4WZ8 - chains B and C; structure by X-ray diffraction, 2.23 A resolution.

Chain B (and C):
Name: Acetyl-CoA carboxylase
Organism: Saccharomyces cerevisiae
Notes: EC 6.4.1.2, 6.3.4.14; fragment: Carboxyl transferase domain; chain C of this document is another copy of the same molecule, construct and numbering; everything in this record applies to it too
UniProt: Q00955 (ACAC_YEAST); residue numbers follow UniProt; this construct covers 1476-2233
Chain sequence (769 residues; each row starts with the number of its first residue):
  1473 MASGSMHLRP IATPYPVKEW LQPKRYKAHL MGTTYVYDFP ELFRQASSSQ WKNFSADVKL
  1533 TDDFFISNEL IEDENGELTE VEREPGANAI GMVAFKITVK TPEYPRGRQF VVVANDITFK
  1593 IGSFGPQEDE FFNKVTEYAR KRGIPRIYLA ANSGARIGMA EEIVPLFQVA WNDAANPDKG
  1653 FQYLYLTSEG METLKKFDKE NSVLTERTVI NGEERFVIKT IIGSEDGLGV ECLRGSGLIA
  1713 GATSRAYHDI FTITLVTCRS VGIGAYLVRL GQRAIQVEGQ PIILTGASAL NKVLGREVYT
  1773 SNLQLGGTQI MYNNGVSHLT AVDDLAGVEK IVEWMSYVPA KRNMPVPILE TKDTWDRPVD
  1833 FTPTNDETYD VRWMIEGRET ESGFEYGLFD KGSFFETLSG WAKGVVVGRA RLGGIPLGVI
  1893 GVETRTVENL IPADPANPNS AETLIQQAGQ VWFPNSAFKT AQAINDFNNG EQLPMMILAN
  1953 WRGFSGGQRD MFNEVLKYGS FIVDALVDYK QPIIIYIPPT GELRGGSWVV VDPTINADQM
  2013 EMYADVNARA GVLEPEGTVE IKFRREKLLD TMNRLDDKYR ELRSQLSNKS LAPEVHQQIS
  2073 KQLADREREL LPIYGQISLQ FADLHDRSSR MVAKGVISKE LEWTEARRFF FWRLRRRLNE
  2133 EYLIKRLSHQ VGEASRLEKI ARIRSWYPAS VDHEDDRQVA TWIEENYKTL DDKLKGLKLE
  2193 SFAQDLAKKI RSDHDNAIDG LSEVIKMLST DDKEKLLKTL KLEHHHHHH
Unresolved in the structure: 1473-1479, 2061-2072, 2190-2241 (chain C: 1473-1493, 2192-2241)
Construct notes: initiating methionine (1473); expression tag (1474-1475, 2234-2241); engineered mutation Ser1760 (Pro in Q00955), Leu1762 (Ile in Q00955), Val1765 (Met in Q00955), Gln1919 (Glu in Q00955), Ala1920 (Pro in Q00955), Phe1925 (His in Q00955), Glu2028 (Gln in Q00955), Thr2030 (Met in Q00955), Glu2032 (Gly in Q00955)
Residues lining bound ligands:
  - 3W7 (1'-(2H-indazol-5-ylcarbonyl)-1-(propan-2-yl)-1,4-dihydrospiro[indazole-5,4'-piperidin]-7(6H)-one), molecule 1: Thr1757, Ala1761, Leu1762, Lys1764, Val1765, Leu1766
  - 3W7, molecule 2: Val1923, Phe1925, Arg1954, Gly1955, Phe1956, Ser1957, Gly1958, Val2024, Leu2025, Glu2026, Glu2028, Gly2029, Glu2032
UniProt features mapped onto this chain:
  - binding site (acetyl-CoA): Ala1627 to Ile1629, Gly1998
  - binding site (CoA): Arg1731, Lys2034, Arg2036
  - mutagenesis: Leu1705 (L1705I: Raises KM for malonyl-CoA by a factor of 20), Arg1731 (R1731S: Raises KM for malonyl-CoA by a factor of 15), Tyr1738 (Y1738F: Does not affect catalytic activity), Arg1954 (R1954S: Raises KM for malonyl-CoA by a factor of 70), Glu1994 (E1994Q: Does not affect catalytic activity), Glu2026 (E2026Q: Does not affect catalytic activity), Arg2036 (R2036E: Affects only slightly binding of Co-A)

Interface between chain B and chain C:
Residue-residue contacts (270):
  Ala1627(B) with Val2024(C), hydrophobic
  Arg1628(B) with Val2024(C)
  Ile1629(B) with Val2024(C), hydrophobic; Leu2025(C), hydrophobic; Lys2034(C)
  Met1631(B) with Lys2034(C); Phe2035(C), hydrophobic; Phe2093(C), hydrophobic; His2097(C)
  Ala1632(B) with Phe2093(C); His2097(C), hydrogen bond (backbone-side chain)
  Glu1633(B) with Lys2039(C), salt bridge
  Ile1635(B) with Phe2093(C), hydrophobic
  Val1636(B) with Arg2046(C), hydrogen bond (backbone-side chain); Phe2093(C), hydrophobic
  Pro1637(B) with Arg2046(C), hydrogen bond (backbone-side chain)
  Leu1638(B) with Arg2046(C)
  Phe1639(B) with Thr2043(C); Arg2046(C), hydrogen bond (backbone-side chain); Leu2047(C); Ile2089(C), hydrophobic; Phe2093(C), hydrophobic
  Gln1640(B) with Arg2046(C), hydrogen bond; Leu2047(C)
  Val1641(B) with Leu2047(C), hydrophobic; Ile2089(C), hydrophobic
  Trp1643(B) with Tyr2086(C); Ile2089(C), hydrophobic
  Pro1649(B) with Arg2078(C); Leu2082(C), hydrophobic; Ile2085(C)
  Gly1652(B) with Ile2085(C)
  Phe1653(B) with Gln2088(C); Ile2089(C), hydrophobic; Gln2092(C)
  Leu1656(B) with Phe2093(C), hydrophobic; Leu2096(C), hydrophobic
  Leu1676(B) with Ser2101(C)
  Ile1690(B) with Leu2096(C)
  Lys1691(B) with Leu2096(C); Arg2099(C)
  Thr1692(B) with Leu2096(C); Arg2099(C); Ser2101(C); Arg2102(C)
  Ile1693(B) with Phe2093(C); Leu2096(C), hydrogen bond (backbone-backbone); His2097(C); Arg2102(C)
  Ile1694(B) with Arg2102(C), hydrogen bond (backbone-side chain); Ala2105(C), hydrophobic
  Asp1698(B) with Lys2106(C), salt bridge
  Leu1700(B) with Arg2102(C)
  Gly1701(B) with Val2024(C); Arg2102(C)
  Val1702(B) with Trp2000(C), hydrophobic; Ala2022(C); Arg2102(C); Met2103(C), hydrophobic; Val2108(C), hydrophobic
  Glu1703(B) with Arg2102(C), salt bridge; Lys2106(C), salt bridge; Val2108(C)
  Leu1705(B) with Gly1997(C); Trp2000(C); Gly2023(C); Val2024(C), hydrophobic
  Arg1706(B) with Trp2000(C); Asp2004(C); Thr2006(C), hydrogen bond (backbone-side chain); Gly2107(C); Val2108(C)
  Gly1709(B) with Val2001(C); Asp2004(C); Thr2006(C); Ile2007(C)
  Leu1710(B) with Thr2006(C), hydrogen bond (backbone-side chain)
  Ala1712(B) with Val1975(C); Val2001(C), hydrophobic
  Ser1716(B) with Val1975(C); Asp1976(C), hydrogen bond; Val1979(C)
  Arg1717(B) with Val1979(C); Ile2007(C), hydrogen bond (side chain-backbone); Asn2008(C)
  Ile1735(B) with Val2001(C), hydrophobic
  Tyr1738(B) with Phe1956(C); Val1967(C); Leu1968(C); Gly1971(C); Ser1972(C)
  Arg1741(B) with Leu1968(C); Lys1969(C); Ser1972(C)
  Leu1742(B) with Ser1972(C); Val1975(C), hydrophobic
  Ile1754(B) with Met1963(C); Leu1968(C), hydrophobic
  Ile1755(B) with Met1963(C), hydrophobic
  Leu1756(B) with Phe1956(C), hydrophobic; Met1963(C); Leu1968(C), hydrophobic
  Leu1762(B) with Gly1958(C); Gly1959(C)
  Lys1764(B) with Glu2032(C)
  Tyr1771(B) with Gly1959(C); Gln1960(C)
  Gln1776(B) with Gln1960(C)
  Leu1777(B) with Gly1958(C); Gln1960(C); Met1963(C)
  Ile1782(B) with Gln1960(C); Met1963(C); Phe1964(C)
  Met1783(B) with Met1963(C), hydrophobic; Leu1968(C), hydrophobic
  Asn1786(B) with Met1963(C), hydrogen bond (side chain-backbone); Phe1964(C), hydrogen bond (side chain-backbone); Glu1966(C); Lys1969(C), hydrogen bond (backbone-side chain)
  Val1788(B) with Lys1969(C)
  Trp1873(B) with Glu1966(C); Lys1969(C)
  Ile1903(B) with Phe1964(C), hydrophobic
  Pro1904(B) with Gln1960(C); Phe1964(C)
  Ala1905(B) with Gln1960(C), hydrogen bond (backbone-side chain)
  Asp1906(B) with Arg1961(C)
  Pro1907(B) with Gln1960(C)
  Phe1930(B) with Glu1966(C); Lys1969(C); Tyr1970(C); Phe1973(C), hydrophobic
  Phe1956(B) with Tyr1738(C); Leu1756(C), hydrophobic
  Gly1958(B) with Leu1762(C); Leu1777(C)
  Gly1959(B) with Leu1762(C); Tyr1771(C)
  Gln1960(B) with Tyr1771(C); Gln1776(C), hydrogen bond (side chain-backbone); Leu1777(C); Ile1782(C); Pro1904(C); Ala1905(C); Pro1907(C)
  Arg1961(B) with Asp1906(C)
  Met1963(B) with Ile1754(C); Ile1755(C), hydrophobic; Leu1756(C); Leu1777(C); Ile1782(C); Met1783(C), hydrophobic; Asn1786(C), hydrogen bond (backbone-side chain)
  Phe1964(B) with Ile1782(C); Asn1786(C), hydrogen bond (backbone-side chain); Leu1902(C); Ile1903(C), hydrophobic; Pro1904(C)
  Glu1966(B) with Asn1786(C); Trp1873(C); Phe1930(C)
  Val1967(B) with Tyr1738(C)
  Leu1968(B) with Tyr1738(C); Arg1741(C); Ile1754(C), hydrophobic; Leu1756(C), hydrophobic; Met1783(C), hydrophobic
  Lys1969(B) with Arg1741(C); Asn1786(C), hydrogen bond (side chain-backbone); Val1788(C); Trp1873(C); Phe1930(C)
  Tyr1970(B) with Phe1930(C); Tyr1970(C), hydrogen bond
  Gly1971(B) with Tyr1738(C)
  Ser1972(B) with Tyr1738(C); Arg1741(C); Leu1742(C)
  Phe1973(B) with Phe1930(C), hydrophobic
  Val1975(B) with Ala1712(C); Ser1716(C); Leu1742(C), hydrophobic
  Asp1976(B) with Ser1716(C), hydrogen bond
  Val1979(B) with Ser1716(C); Arg1717(C)
  Gly1997(B) with Leu1705(C)
  Trp2000(B) with Val1702(C), hydrophobic; Leu1705(C); Arg1706(C)
  Val2001(B) with Gly1709(C); Ala1712(C), hydrophobic; Ile1735(C), hydrophobic
  Asp2004(B) with Arg1706(C); Gly1709(C)
  Thr2006(B) with Arg1706(C), hydrogen bond (side chain-backbone); Gly1709(C); Leu1710(C), hydrogen bond (side chain-backbone)
  Ile2007(B) with Gly1709(C); Arg1717(C), hydrogen bond (backbone-side chain)
  Asn2008(B) with Arg1717(C)
  Ala2022(B) with Val1702(C)
  Gly2023(B) with Leu1705(C)
  Val2024(B) with Ala1627(C), hydrophobic; Arg1628(C); Ile1629(C), hydrophobic; Leu1705(C), hydrophobic
  Leu2025(B) with Ile1629(C), hydrophobic
  Thr2030(B) with Met1631(C)
  Glu2032(B) with Lys1764(C)
  Ile2033(B) with Ile1629(C), hydrophobic
  Lys2034(B) with Ile1629(C); Met1631(C)
  Phe2035(B) with Met1631(C), hydrophobic
  Lys2039(B) with Glu1633(C), salt bridge; Val1636(C)
  Thr2043(B) with Phe1639(C)
  Arg2046(B) with Val1636(C), hydrogen bond (side chain-backbone); Pro1637(C), hydrogen bond (side chain-backbone); Leu1638(C); Phe1639(C), hydrogen bond (side chain-backbone); Gln1640(C)
  Leu2047(B) with Phe1639(C); Gln1640(C); Val1641(C), hydrophobic
  Arg2078(B) with Pro1649(C)
  Glu2081(B) with Asp1650(C)
  Leu2082(B) with Pro1649(C), hydrophobic
  Ile2085(B) with Pro1649(C); Asp1650(C); Gly1652(C)
  Tyr2086(B) with Trp1643(C)
  Gln2088(B) with Phe1653(C)
  Ile2089(B) with Phe1639(C), hydrophobic; Val1641(C), hydrophobic; Trp1643(C), hydrophobic; Phe1653(C), hydrophobic
  Gln2092(B) with Phe1653(C)
  Phe2093(B) with Met1631(C), hydrophobic; Ala1632(C); Ile1635(C), hydrophobic; Val1636(C), hydrophobic; Phe1639(C), hydrophobic; Ile1693(C)
  Leu2096(B) with Leu1656(C), hydrophobic; Ile1690(C); Lys1691(C); Thr1692(C); Ile1693(C), hydrogen bond (backbone-backbone)
  His2097(B) with Met1631(C); Ala1632(C); Ile1693(C)
  Arg2099(B) with Lys1691(C); Thr1692(C)
  Ser2101(B) with Leu1676(C); Thr1692(C)
  Arg2102(B) with Thr1692(C); Ile1693(C); Ile1694(C), hydrogen bond (side chain-backbone); Leu1700(C); Gly1701(C); Glu1703(C), salt bridge
  Met2103(B) with Val1702(C), hydrophobic
  Ala2105(B) with Ile1694(C), hydrophobic
  Lys2106(B) with Asp1698(C), salt bridge; Glu1703(C), salt bridge
  Gly2107(B) with Arg1706(C)
  Val2108(B) with Val1702(C); Glu1703(C); Arg1706(C)
Other interface residues (no listed pair), chain B (134 interface residues in all): Gly1630, Asp1650, Glu1697, Ser1708, Gly1713, His1720, Ala1737, Thr1757, Val1765, Asn1785, Gly1787, Leu1902, Arg1954, Arg1996, Gly1998, Pro2005, Glu2028, Asp2048
Other interface residues (no listed pair), chain C (130 interface residues in all): Ser1708, Gly1713, His1720, Ala1737, Thr1757, Val1765, Asn1785, Gly1787, Arg1954, Arg1996, Gly1998, Pro2005, Thr2030, Ile2033, Asp2048

In short:
134 residues of chain B and 130 residues of chain C are in contact; the contacts include 29 hydrogen bonds and
8 salt bridges. Polar contacts include Glu1633(B)-Lys2039(C), Asp1698(B)-Lys2106(C) and Glu1703(B)-Arg2102(C).
Chain B binds compound 3W7.
Chain B and chain C are both Acetyl-CoA carboxylase (Saccharomyces cerevisiae); the structure, Crystal
structure of human-yeast chimera acetyl coA carboxylase CT domain bound to Compound 6, was determined by X-ray
diffraction together with 4WYO from the same study.
